Entry 4AZP (X-ray diffraction, 2.10 A resolution); this record covers chain A.

== Chain A ==
Molecule: Fatty acid-binding protein, epidermal
Organism: Mus musculus
Reference sequence: Q497I3 (Q497I3_MOUSE); numbering as in UniProt (aligned over 1-135)
Amino-acid sequence (138 residues; each row starts with the number of its first residue; numbers below 1 keep their minus sign (Gly-2 is residue -2)):
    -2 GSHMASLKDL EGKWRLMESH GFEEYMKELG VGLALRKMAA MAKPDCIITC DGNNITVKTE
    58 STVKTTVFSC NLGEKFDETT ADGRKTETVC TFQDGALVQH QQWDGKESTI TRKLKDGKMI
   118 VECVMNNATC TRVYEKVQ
Not modelled in the structure: -2 to 1
Sequence notes: expression tag (-2 to 0)
Small-molecule neighbours: N-(2-hydroxyethyl)icosanamide (A9M): Phe19, Tyr22, Met23, Leu26, Val28, Leu32, Ala36, Pro41, Thr56, Ser58, Val60, Lys61, Ala78, Asp79, Arg81, Ile107, Arg109, Val118, Cys120, Arg129, Tyr131

== In short ==
Chain A binds N-(2-hydroxyethyl)icosanamide.
Chain A is Fatty acid-binding protein, epidermal (Mus musculus); the structure, Murine epidermal fatty
acid-binding protein (FABP5) in complex with the endocannabinoid anandamide, was determined by X-ray
diffraction, deposited together with 4AZQ, 4AZN, 4AZO and 4AZR.
